PDB entry 7OQ7 | X-ray diffraction, 1.60 A resolution | chains A and B

# Chain A
Protein: 14-3-3 protein sigma
Source organism: Homo sapiens
UniProt: P31947 (1433S_HUMAN); numbering as in UniProt (aligned over 1-248)
Amino-acid sequence (253 residues; row label = number of the first residue in the row; numbers below 1 keep their minus sign (Gly-4 is residue -4)):
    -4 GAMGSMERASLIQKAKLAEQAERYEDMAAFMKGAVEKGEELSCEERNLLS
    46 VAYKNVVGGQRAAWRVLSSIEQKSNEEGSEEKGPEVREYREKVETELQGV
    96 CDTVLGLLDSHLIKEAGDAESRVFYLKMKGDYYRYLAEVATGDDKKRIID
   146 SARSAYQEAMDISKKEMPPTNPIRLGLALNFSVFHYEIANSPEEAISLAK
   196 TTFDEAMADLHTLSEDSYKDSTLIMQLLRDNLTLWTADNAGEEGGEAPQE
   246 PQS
Unresolved in the structure: 71-77, 232-248
Covalent attachments: beta-mercaptoethanol (BME) linked to Cys38
Construct notes: expression tag (-4 to 0)
Ion coordination: Mg2+ site 1 near Glu2 (its only coordinating residue here); Mg2+ site 2: Glu35, Glu110, Glu188
Ligand contacts:
  - 09W (N-[(5-carbamimidoyl-3-phenyl-thiophen-2-yl)methyl]-2,3-dihydro-1-benzofuran-7-carboxamide), molecule 1: Glu14, Glu39, Asn42, Leu43, Val46, Leu218
  - 09W, molecule 2: Asn42, Glu115, Asn166, Pro167, Ile168, Asp215, Ile219
UniProt features mapped onto this chain:
  - site (Interaction with phosphoserine on interacting protein): Arg56, Arg129
  - modified residue (Phosphoserine): Ser5, Ser74, Ser248

# Chain B
Protein: Estrogen receptor
UniProt: P03372 (ESR1_HUMAN); residues 581-595 here = UniProt positions 581-595
Amino-acid sequence (15 residues; row label = number of the first residue in the row):
   581 KYYITGEAEGFPATV
Unresolved in the structure: 581-590
Modified positions: Thr594 (phosphothreonine; TPO)

# How chain A and chain B interact
Pairs across the interface (21):
  Lys49(A) - Thr594(B)  hydrogen bond (side chain-backbone)
  Arg56(A) - Thr594(B)
  Arg60(A) - Phe591(B)
  Lys122(A) - Val595(B)  hydrogen bond (side chain-backbone)
  Arg129(A) - Thr594(B)
  Tyr130(A) - Thr594(B)
  Gly171(A) - Val595(B)
  Leu174(A) - Ala593(B)
  Leu174(A) - Thr594(B)
  Leu174(A) - Val595(B)  hydrophobic
  Asn175(A) - Thr594(B)
  Asn175(A) - Val595(B)  hydrogen bond (side chain-backbone)
  Val178(A) - Pro592(B)  hydrophobic
  Val178(A) - Ala593(B)
  Val178(A) - Thr594(B)
  Glu182(A) - Pro592(B)
  Leu222(A) - Ala593(B)  hydrophobic
  Leu222(A) - Val595(B)  hydrophobic
  Asn226(A) - Pro592(B)
  Asn226(A) - Ala593(B)  hydrogen bond (side chain-backbone)
  Trp230(A) - Pro592(B)  hydrophobic
Also at the interface, not in a pair above, chain A (16 interface residues in all): Asp126, Leu229

# Summary
Chain A and chain B form an interface of 16 and 5 residues respectively; the contacts include 4 hydrogen
bonds. Polar contacts include Lys49(A)-Thr594(B), Lys122(A)-Val595(B) and Asn175(A)-Val595(B). Bound to chain
A: compound 09W. Glu35(A), Glu110(A) and Glu188(A) form the Mg2+ site 2.
Here chain A is 14-3-3 protein sigma (Homo sapiens) and chain B is Estrogen receptor. Entry 7OQ7 (Ternary
complex of 14-3-3 sigma, Estrogen Receptor alfa phosphopeptide, and WQ162) was determined by X-ray
diffraction.
